Entry 3CTH (X-ray diffraction, 2.30 A resolution); this record covers chain A.

[Chain A]
Protein: Hepatocyte growth factor receptor
From: Homo sapiens
Notes: EC 2.7.10.1; fragment: tyrosine kinase
UniProt: P08581 (MET_HUMAN); residue numbers follow UniProt; this construct covers 1049-1360
Amino-acid sequence (314 residues; numbered 1047 to 1360; the number before each row is that of its first residue):
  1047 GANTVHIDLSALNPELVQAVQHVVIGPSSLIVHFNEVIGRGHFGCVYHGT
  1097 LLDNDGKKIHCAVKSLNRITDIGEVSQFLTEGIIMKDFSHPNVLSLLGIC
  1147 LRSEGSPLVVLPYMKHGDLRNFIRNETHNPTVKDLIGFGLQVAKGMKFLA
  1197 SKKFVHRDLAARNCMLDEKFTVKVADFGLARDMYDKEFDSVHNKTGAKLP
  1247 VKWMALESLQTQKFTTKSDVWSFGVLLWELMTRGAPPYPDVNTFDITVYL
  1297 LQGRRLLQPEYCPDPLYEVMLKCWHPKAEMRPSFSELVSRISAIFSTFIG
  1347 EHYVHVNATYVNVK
Unresolved in the structure: 1047-1051, 1225-1238
Differences from the reference sequence: expression tag (1047-1048); engineered mutation F1194 (Tyr in P08581), F1234 (Tyr in P08581), D1235 (Tyr in P08581)
Swiss-Prot annotation at these positions:
  - region: W1320 to V1359 (Interaction with MUC20)
  - active site: D1204 (Proton acceptor)
  - binding site (ATP): I1084 to V1092, K1110
  - modified residue: Y1230 (Phosphotyrosine), T1289 (Phosphothreonine), Y1349 (Phosphotyrosine), Y1356 (Phosphotyrosine)
  - natural variant: V1092 (V1092I: In RCCP), H1094 (H1094L: In RCCP; H1094R: In RCCP; H1094Y: In RCCP), H1106 (H1106D: In RCCP), M1131 (M1131T: In RCCP), T1173 (T1173I: In HCC), V1188 (V1188L: In RCCP), L1195 (L1195V: In RCCP), V1220 (V1220I: In RCCP), D1228 (D1228H: In RCCP; D1228N: In RCCP), Y1230 (Y1230C: In RCCP; Y1230D: In RCCP; Y1230H: In RCCP), K1244 (K1244R: In HCC), M1250 (M1250I: In HCC; M1250T: In RCCP), 1 further natural variant entry in UniProt
  - mutagenesis: Y1313 (Y1313F: No effect on ligand-induced CBL-mediated ubiquitination; when associated with F-1349, F-1356 and F-1365), Y1349 (Y1349F: No effect on ligand-induced CBL-mediated ubiquitination; when associated with F-1313, F-1356 and F-1365), Y1356 (Y1356F: No effect on ligand-induced CBL-mediated ubiquitination; when associated with F-1313, F-1349 and F-1365)

[Overview]
From UniProt: active-site residue D1204, 10 ATP-binding residues and 3 mutagenesis sites.
Chain A is Hepatocyte growth factor receptor (Homo sapiens); the structure, Crystal structure of the tyrosine
kinase domain of the hepatocyte growth factor receptor c-met in complex ..., was determined by X-ray
diffraction, deposited together with 3CTJ.
